PDB entry 1DBV | X-ray diffraction, 2.50 A resolution | chains Q and R of the 4 polymer chains in the assembly

Chain Q (and R):
Protein: Glyceraldehyde-3-phosphate dehydrogenase
Organism: Geobacillus stearothermophilus
Notes: EC 1.2.1.12; chain R of this document is another copy of the same molecule, construct and numbering; everything in this record applies to it too
Reference sequence: P00362 (G3P_BACST); the construct lacks a stretch of the UniProt sequence and is renumbered around it, so the offset changes along the chain: 0-34 = UniProt 1-35; 36-122 = UniProt 36-122; 123-138 = UniProt 124-139; 139-188 = UniProt 141-190; 1 more segments
Chain sequence (334 residues; each row starts with the number of its first residue; note: 2 numbers in that range are skipped by the numbering (no residue carries them; nothing is unmodelled there); numbering starts at 0):
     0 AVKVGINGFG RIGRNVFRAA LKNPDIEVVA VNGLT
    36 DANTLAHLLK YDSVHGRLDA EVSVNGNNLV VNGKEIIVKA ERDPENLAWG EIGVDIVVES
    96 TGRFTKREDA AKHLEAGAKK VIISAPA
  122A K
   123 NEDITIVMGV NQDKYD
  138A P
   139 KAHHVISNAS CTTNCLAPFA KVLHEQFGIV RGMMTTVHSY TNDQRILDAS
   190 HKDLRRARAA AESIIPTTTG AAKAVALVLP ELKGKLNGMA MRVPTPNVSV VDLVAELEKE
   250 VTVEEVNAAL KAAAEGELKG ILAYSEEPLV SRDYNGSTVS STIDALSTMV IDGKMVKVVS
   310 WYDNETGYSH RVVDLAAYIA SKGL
Differences from the reference sequence: engineered mutation Gly32 (Asp33 in P00362), Ala187 (Leu189 in P00362), Ser188 (Pro190 in P00362)
Residues lining bound ligands: NAD (nicotinamide-adenine-dinucleotide): Asn6, Gly7, Phe8, Gly9, Arg10, Ile11, Asn31, Gly32, Leu33, Glu76, Arg77, Ser95, Thr96, Gly97, Arg98, Phe99, Ser119, Ala120, Cys149, Thr179, Asn180, Asn313, Glu314, Tyr317

Interface between chain Q and chain R:
Residue-residue contacts (97; chain Q residue first):
  Arg169(Q) - Glu245(R)  salt bridge
  Arg169(Q) - Ile300(R)
  Arg169(Q) - Asp301(R)  salt bridge
  Arg169(Q) - Met304(R)
  Gly170(Q) - Ile300(R)
  Gly170(Q) - Met304(R)
  Met171(Q) - Val243(R)  hydrophobic
  Met171(Q) - Met298(R)
  Met171(Q) - Ile300(R)  hydrophobic
  Met171(Q) - Met304(R)
  Met171(Q) - Val305(R)
  Met171(Q) - Lys306(R)
  Met172(Q) - Lys306(R)  hydrogen bond (backbone-side chain)
  Thr173(Q) - Asp241(R)  hydrogen bond
  Thr173(Q) - Lys306(R)  hydrogen bond
  Val175(Q) - Ile203(R)
  Val175(Q) - Met230(R)  hydrophobic
  Arg194(Q) - Pro277(R)
  Arg194(Q) - Leu278(R)  hydrogen bond (side chain-backbone)
  Arg194(Q) - Asp293(R)  salt bridge
  Arg194(Q) - Leu295(R)
  Arg197(Q) - Val279(R)
  Arg197(Q) - Asp282(R)  salt bridge
  Glu201(Q) - Thr234(R)
  Glu201(Q) - Arg281(R)  salt bridge
  Ser202(Q) - Val279(R)
  Ser202(Q) - Ser280(R)
  Ser202(Q) - Arg281(R)  hydrogen bond (side chain-backbone)
  Ile203(Q) - Val175(R)
  Ile203(Q) - Val232(R)  hydrophobic
  Ile203(Q) - Val279(R)
  Ile203(Q) - Ser280(R)  hydrogen bond (backbone-side chain)
  Ile203(Q) - Trp310(R)
  Ile204(Q) - Val279(R)  hydrophobic
  Pro205(Q) - Trp310(R)  hydrophobic
  Gly223(Q) - Ile300(R)
  Lys224(Q) - Ile300(R)
  Leu225(Q) - Ile300(R)
  Asn226(Q) - Met298(R)
  Asn226(Q) - Ile300(R)
  Gly227(Q) - Met298(R)
  Met228(Q) - Ser296(R)
  Met228(Q) - Val308(R)  hydrophobic
  Met230(Q) - Val175(R)  hydrophobic
  Pro233(Q) - Pro233(R)
  Pro233(Q) - Thr234(R)
  Thr234(Q) - Pro233(R)
  Val237(Q) - Ile203(R)
  Val239(Q) - Met230(R)  hydrophobic
  Asp241(Q) - Thr173(R)  hydrogen bond
  Val243(Q) - Met171(R)  hydrophobic
  Val243(Q) - Val243(R)  hydrophobic
  Glu245(Q) - Arg169(R)  salt bridge
  Glu245(Q) - Glu245(R)
  Pro277(Q) - Leu193(R)  hydrophobic
  Pro277(Q) - Arg194(R)
  Leu278(Q) - Arg194(R)  hydrogen bond (backbone-side chain)
  Leu278(Q) - Pro205(R)
  Val279(Q) - Arg194(R)
  Val279(Q) - Arg197(R)
  Val279(Q) - Ser202(R)
  Val279(Q) - Ile203(R)
  Val279(Q) - Ile204(R)  hydrophobic
  Ser280(Q) - Ser202(R)
  Ser280(Q) - Ile203(R)  hydrogen bond (side chain-backbone)
  Arg281(Q) - Glu201(R)  salt bridge
  Arg281(Q) - Ser202(R)  hydrogen bond (backbone-side chain)
  Asp282(Q) - Arg197(R)  salt bridge
  Asp293(Q) - Arg194(R)  salt bridge
  Leu295(Q) - Arg194(R)
  Ser296(Q) - Arg194(R)
  Ser296(Q) - Met228(R)
  Met298(Q) - Met171(R)
  Met298(Q) - Asn226(R)
  Val299(Q) - Met171(R)
  Ile300(Q) - Arg169(R)
  Ile300(Q) - Gly170(R)
  Ile300(Q) - Met171(R)  hydrophobic
  Ile300(Q) - Gly223(R)
  Ile300(Q) - Lys224(R)
  Ile300(Q) - Leu225(R)
  Ile300(Q) - Asn226(R)
  Asp301(Q) - Arg169(R)  salt bridge
  Lys303(Q) - Arg169(R)
  Met304(Q) - Arg169(R)
  Met304(Q) - Gly170(R)
  Met304(Q) - Met171(R)  hydrophobic
  Met304(Q) - Glu245(R)
  Met304(Q) - Met304(R)  hydrophobic
  Val305(Q) - Met171(R)
  Lys306(Q) - Met171(R)
  Lys306(Q) - Met172(R)
  Lys306(Q) - Thr173(R)  hydrogen bond
  Lys306(Q) - Met228(R)
  Val308(Q) - Met228(R)  hydrophobic
  Trp310(Q) - Ile203(R)
  Trp310(Q) - Pro205(R)  hydrophobic
Also at the interface, not in a pair above, chain Q (50 interface residues in all): Val168, Leu193, Val232, Glu276
Also at the interface, not in a pair above, chain R (50 interface residues in all): Val168, Gly227, Val237, Val239, Glu276, Val299, Lys303

In short:
Chain Q and chain R each contribute 50 residues to their interface, with 11 hydrogen bonds and 10 salt
bridges. Polar pairs include Arg169(Q)-Glu245(R), Arg169(Q)-Asp301(R) and Arg194(Q)-Asp293(R). Ligands of
chain Q: NAD.
Chain Q and chain R are both Glyceraldehyde-3-phosphate dehydrogenase (Geobacillus stearothermophilus); the
structure, Glyceraldehyde-3-phosphate dehydrogenase mutant with asp 32 replaced by gly, leu 187 replaced by
ala, and pro ..., was determined by X-ray diffraction together with 2DBV, 3DBV and 4DBV from the same study.
